Entry 8JC5 (X-ray diffraction, 2.01 A resolution); this record covers chain A.

# Chain A
Molecule: ADP-ribosylation factor-like protein 8B
From: Homo sapiens
Notes: EC 3.6.5.2
UniProt: Q9NVJ2 (ARL8B_HUMAN); numbering as in UniProt (aligned over 18-186)
Sequence (169 residues; numbered 18 to 186; the number before each row is that of its first residue):
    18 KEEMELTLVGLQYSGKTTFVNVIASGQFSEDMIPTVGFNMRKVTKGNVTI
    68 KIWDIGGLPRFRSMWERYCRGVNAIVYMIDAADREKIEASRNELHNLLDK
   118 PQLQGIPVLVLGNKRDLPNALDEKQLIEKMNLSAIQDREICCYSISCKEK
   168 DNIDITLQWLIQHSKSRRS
Unresolved in the structure: 182-186
Construct notes: engineered mutation Leu75 (Gln in Q9NVJ2)
Metal / ion sites: Mg2+: Thr34, Thr52 (together with GTP)
Ligand contacts: GTP (guanosine-5'-triphosphate): Leu28, Gln29, Tyr30, Ser31, Gly32, Lys33, Thr34, Thr35, Phe45, Ser46, Glu47, Asp48, Met49, Ile50, Pro51, Thr52, Asp71, Ile72, Gly73, Gly74, Leu75, Asn130, Lys131, Asp133, Leu134, Ser163, Cys164, Lys165
Curated features (UniProtKB/Swiss-Prot):
  - binding site (GTP): Gln29 to Thr35, Asn130 to Asp133
  - cross-link: Lys141 (Glycyl lysine isopeptide (Lys-Gly) (interchain with G-Cter in ubiquitin))
  - mutagenesis: Thr34 (T34N: Binds GDP, hence is inactive. Alters chromosome segregation. Decreases interaction with VPS41. Loss of lysosomal location. Loss of interaction with PLEKHM1 ...), Met49 to Arg58 (Alters chromosome segregation), Trp70 (W70R: Preferentially binds GTP), Gly74 to Tyr85 (Alters chromosome segregation), Asn130 (N130I: Loss of GTP/GDP-binding. Affects chromosome segregation), Lys141 (K141R: Abolished ubiquitination by RNF167)

# Summary
Ligands of chain A: GTP. Thr34 and Thr52 form the Mg2+ site. From UniProt: 11 GTP-binding residues and 25
mutagenesis sites.
Chain A is ADP-ribosylation factor-like protein 8B (Homo sapiens); the structure, Crystal structure of PLEKHM1
RUN domain in complex with GTP-bound Arl8b(Q75L), was determined by X-ray diffraction (same publication as
8JCA).
